PDB entry 7Y8L | X-ray diffraction, 2.41 A resolution | chains C and D of the 4 polymer chains in the assembly

# Chain C (and D)
Name: reductase for protein
Source organism: Streptomyces clavuligerus
Notes: chain D of this document is another copy of the same molecule, construct and numbering; everything in this record applies to it too
Chain sequence (290 residues; row label = number of the first residue in the row):
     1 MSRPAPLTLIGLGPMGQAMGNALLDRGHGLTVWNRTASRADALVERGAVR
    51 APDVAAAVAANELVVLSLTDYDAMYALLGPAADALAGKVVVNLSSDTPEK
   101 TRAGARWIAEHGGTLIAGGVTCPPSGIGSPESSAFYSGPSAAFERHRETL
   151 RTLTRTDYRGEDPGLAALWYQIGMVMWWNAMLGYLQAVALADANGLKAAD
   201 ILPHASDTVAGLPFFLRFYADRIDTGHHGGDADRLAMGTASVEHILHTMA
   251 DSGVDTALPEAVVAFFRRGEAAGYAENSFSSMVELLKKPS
Disordered / not traced: 1-2, 289-290 (chain D: 1-3, 289-290)
Residues lining bound ligands:
  - 4IS (5-[2,5-bis(fluoranyl)phenyl]-3,4-dihydro-2H-pyrrole), molecule 1: V120, T121, C122, P123, Y170, M174, W177, W178
  - 4IS, molecule 2: F215, Y219, D233, M237, F279
  - NADP (NAP; NADP nicotinamide-adenine-dinucleotide phosphate): G11, L12, G13, P14, M15, G16, N34, R35, T36, R39, S67, L68, T69, D70, D72, A73, A76, L77, L93, S94, S95, V120, C122, P123, P124, Y170
  - NADPH (NDP; NADPH dihydro-nicotinamide-adenine-dinucleotide phosphate): A232, R234, M237

# Chain C / chain D interface
Pairs across the interface - 190 pairs, chain C then chain D:
  P14(C) - G230(D)
  P14(C) - D231(D)
  P14(C) - A232(D)
  T69(C) - M237(D)
  T69(C) - A240(D)
  T69(C) - H244(D)
  D70(C) - H244(D)
  S95(C) - H244(D)  hydrogen bond
  D96(C) - H244(D)  salt bridge
  T97(C) - H244(D)
  T97(C) - H247(D)
  T97(C) - T248(D)
  T97(C) - D251(D)
  P98(C) - T248(D)
  E99(C) - D251(D)
  T121(C) - H204(D)
  P123(C) - F214(D)  hydrophobic
  P123(C) - F215(D)  hydrophobic
  P124(C) - A232(D)
  S125(C) - F214(D)
  F135(C) - H204(D)
  L168(C) - L190(D)  hydrophobic
  L168(C) - N194(D)
  W169(C) - L196(D)  hydrophobic
  W169(C) - D200(D)
  W169(C) - I201(D)  hydrophobic
  W169(C) - H204(D)  hydrogen bond (backbone-side chain)
  Q171(C) - S241(D)
  Q171(C) - H244(D)
  Q171(C) - I245(D)
  Q171(C) - T248(D)
  I172(C) - A187(D)
  I172(C) - L190(D)  hydrophobic
  G173(C) - H204(D)
  G173(C) - T208(D)
  M174(C) - I245(D)
  V175(C) - G183(D)
  V175(C) - Q186(D)
  V175(C) - A187(D)  hydrophobic
  V175(C) - I245(D)  hydrophobic
  V175(C) - M249(D)  hydrophobic
  M176(C) - A180(D)
  M176(C) - G183(D)
  M176(C) - Y184(D)
  M176(C) - A205(D)  hydrophobic
  W177(C) - T208(D)
  W177(C) - L212(D)
  W177(C) - F215(D)
  W178(C) - G238(D)
  W178(C) - S241(D)  hydrogen bond
  W178(C) - V242(D)
  W178(C) - I245(D)
  W178(C) - F266(D)  hydrophobic
  W178(C) - F279(D)  hydrophobic
  N179(C) - N179(D)  hydrogen bond (backbone-side chain)
  N179(C) - G183(D)
  N179(C) - Q186(D)  hydrogen bond
  N179(C) - V262(D)
  A180(C) - A180(D)  hydrophobic
  A180(C) - L212(D)  hydrophobic
  M181(C) - L212(D)  hydrophobic
  M181(C) - F215(D)
  M181(C) - L216(D)  hydrophobic
  M181(C) - F279(D)  hydrophobic
  L182(C) - V262(D)  hydrophobic
  L182(C) - F265(D)  hydrophobic
  L182(C) - F266(D)  hydrophobic
  G183(C) - V175(D)
  G183(C) - M176(D)
  Y184(C) - M176(D)
  Y184(C) - L216(D)  hydrogen bond (side chain-backbone)
  Y184(C) - A220(D)
  L185(C) - F279(D)
  L185(C) - V283(D)
  L185(C) - L286(D)
  Q186(C) - V175(D)
  Q186(C) - N179(D)
  Q186(C) - L286(D)
  A187(C) - I172(D)
  A187(C) - V175(D)  hydrophobic
  A187(C) - M176(D)  hydrophobic
  V188(C) - I223(D)  hydrophobic
  V188(C) - V283(D)  hydrophobic
  A189(C) - L286(D)  hydrophobic
  L190(C) - L168(D)  hydrophobic
  L190(C) - I172(D)  hydrophobic
  D192(C) - K287(D)
  N194(C) - L168(D)
  L196(C) - W169(D)  hydrophobic
  K197(C) - D224(D)
  A198(C) - A220(D)
  A198(C) - D224(D)  hydrogen bond (backbone-side chain)
  A199(C) - D221(D)
  A199(C) - D224(D)  hydrogen bond (backbone-side chain)
  D200(C) - W169(D)
  L202(C) - L216(D)
  L202(C) - R217(D)
  H204(C) - T121(D)
  H204(C) - F135(D)
  H204(C) - W169(D)
  H204(C) - G173(D)
  A205(C) - M176(D)  hydrophobic
  A205(C) - L216(D)
  S206(C) - L216(D)
  T208(C) - G173(D)
  T208(C) - W177(D)
  V209(C) - M176(D)  hydrophobic
  V209(C) - V209(D)
  V209(C) - L212(D)  hydrophobic
  V209(C) - P213(D)
  V209(C) - L216(D)  hydrophobic
  L212(C) - W177(D)
  L212(C) - A180(D)  hydrophobic
  L212(C) - M181(D)  hydrophobic
  P213(C) - V209(D)  hydrophobic
  F214(C) - P123(D)  hydrophobic
  F214(C) - S125(D)
  F215(C) - P123(D)  hydrophobic
  F215(C) - W177(D)
  F215(C) - M181(D)  hydrophobic
  L216(C) - M181(D)  hydrophobic
  L216(C) - Y184(D)  hydrogen bond (backbone-side chain)
  L216(C) - L202(D)
  L216(C) - A205(D)
  L216(C) - S206(D)
  L216(C) - V209(D)  hydrophobic
  R217(C) - L202(D)
  Y219(C) - M181(D)  hydrophobic
  A220(C) - Y184(D)
  A220(C) - A198(D)  hydrophobic
  I223(C) - L185(D)  hydrophobic
  I223(C) - V188(D)  hydrophobic
  D224(C) - K197(D)
  D224(C) - A198(D)  hydrogen bond (side chain-backbone)
  D224(C) - A199(D)  hydrogen bond (side chain-backbone)
  G230(C) - P14(D)
  D231(C) - P14(D)
  A232(C) - P14(D)
  A232(C) - P124(D)
  D233(C) - P14(D)
  M237(C) - T69(D)
  G238(C) - W178(D)
  S241(C) - Q171(D)
  S241(C) - W178(D)  hydrogen bond
  V242(C) - W178(D)
  H244(C) - D70(D)
  H244(C) - S95(D)  hydrogen bond
  H244(C) - D96(D)  salt bridge
  H244(C) - T97(D)
  H244(C) - Q171(D)
  I245(C) - Q171(D)
  I245(C) - M174(D)
  I245(C) - V175(D)
  I245(C) - W178(D)
  H247(C) - T97(D)
  T248(C) - T97(D)
  T248(C) - P98(D)
  T248(C) - Q171(D)
  M249(C) - V175(D)  hydrophobic
  G253(C) - K287(D)
  G253(C) - K288(D)
  V254(C) - L286(D)
  D255(C) - R268(D)  salt bridge
  D255(C) - L285(D)
  D255(C) - L286(D)  hydrogen bond (backbone-backbone)
  A257(C) - R268(D)
  L258(C) - A261(D)
  V262(C) - N179(D)
  V262(C) - L182(D)  hydrophobic
  F265(C) - L182(D)  hydrophobic
  F266(C) - W178(D)  hydrophobic
  F266(C) - L182(D)  hydrophobic
  R268(C) - D255(D)  salt bridge
  R268(C) - A257(D)
  F279(C) - W178(D)  hydrophobic
  F279(C) - M181(D)  hydrophobic
  F279(C) - L185(D)
  V283(C) - L185(D)
  L285(C) - D255(D)
  L286(C) - L185(D)
  L286(C) - Q186(D)
  L286(C) - A189(D)
  L286(C) - V254(D)
  L286(C) - D255(D)  hydrogen bond (backbone-backbone)
  L286(C) - L258(D)  hydrophobic
  K287(C) - A189(D)
  K287(C) - D192(D)  salt bridge
  K287(C) - G253(D)
  K288(C) - S252(D)
  K288(C) - G253(D)
Interface residues without a listed pair, chain C (97 interface residues in all): Y170, A191, I201, D221, R234, A236, A240, D251, A261, S280, M282
Interface residues without a listed pair, chain D (96 interface residues in all): E99, Y219, D233, R234, A236, S280, M282

# In short
Chain C and chain D form an interface of 97 and 96 residues respectively; the contacts include 15 hydrogen
bonds and 5 salt bridges. Polar contacts include D96(C)-H244(D), D255(C)-R268(D) and K287(C)-D192(D). Chain C
binds NADP, compound 4IS and NADPH.
Chain C and chain D are both reductase for protein (Streptomyces clavuligerus); the structure, Structure of
ScIRED-R2-V3 from Streptomyces clavuligerus in complex with 5-(2,5-difluorophenyl)-3,4-dihydro-2H-pyrrole, was
determined by X-ray diffraction together with 7Y8M, 7Y8N and 7Y8K from the same study.
